PDB entry 7EYA | electron microscopy, 3.77 A resolution | chains R and H of the 4 polymer chains in the assembly

Chain R:
Protein: Spike glycoprotein
Organism: Severe acute respiratory syndrome coronavirus 2
Reference sequence: P0DTC2 (SPIKE_SARS2); aligned to UniProt positions 1-1205 over residues 4-1208 (the alignment contains insertions or deletions, so no single offset holds)
Amino-acid sequence (1285 residues; row label = number of the first residue in the row):
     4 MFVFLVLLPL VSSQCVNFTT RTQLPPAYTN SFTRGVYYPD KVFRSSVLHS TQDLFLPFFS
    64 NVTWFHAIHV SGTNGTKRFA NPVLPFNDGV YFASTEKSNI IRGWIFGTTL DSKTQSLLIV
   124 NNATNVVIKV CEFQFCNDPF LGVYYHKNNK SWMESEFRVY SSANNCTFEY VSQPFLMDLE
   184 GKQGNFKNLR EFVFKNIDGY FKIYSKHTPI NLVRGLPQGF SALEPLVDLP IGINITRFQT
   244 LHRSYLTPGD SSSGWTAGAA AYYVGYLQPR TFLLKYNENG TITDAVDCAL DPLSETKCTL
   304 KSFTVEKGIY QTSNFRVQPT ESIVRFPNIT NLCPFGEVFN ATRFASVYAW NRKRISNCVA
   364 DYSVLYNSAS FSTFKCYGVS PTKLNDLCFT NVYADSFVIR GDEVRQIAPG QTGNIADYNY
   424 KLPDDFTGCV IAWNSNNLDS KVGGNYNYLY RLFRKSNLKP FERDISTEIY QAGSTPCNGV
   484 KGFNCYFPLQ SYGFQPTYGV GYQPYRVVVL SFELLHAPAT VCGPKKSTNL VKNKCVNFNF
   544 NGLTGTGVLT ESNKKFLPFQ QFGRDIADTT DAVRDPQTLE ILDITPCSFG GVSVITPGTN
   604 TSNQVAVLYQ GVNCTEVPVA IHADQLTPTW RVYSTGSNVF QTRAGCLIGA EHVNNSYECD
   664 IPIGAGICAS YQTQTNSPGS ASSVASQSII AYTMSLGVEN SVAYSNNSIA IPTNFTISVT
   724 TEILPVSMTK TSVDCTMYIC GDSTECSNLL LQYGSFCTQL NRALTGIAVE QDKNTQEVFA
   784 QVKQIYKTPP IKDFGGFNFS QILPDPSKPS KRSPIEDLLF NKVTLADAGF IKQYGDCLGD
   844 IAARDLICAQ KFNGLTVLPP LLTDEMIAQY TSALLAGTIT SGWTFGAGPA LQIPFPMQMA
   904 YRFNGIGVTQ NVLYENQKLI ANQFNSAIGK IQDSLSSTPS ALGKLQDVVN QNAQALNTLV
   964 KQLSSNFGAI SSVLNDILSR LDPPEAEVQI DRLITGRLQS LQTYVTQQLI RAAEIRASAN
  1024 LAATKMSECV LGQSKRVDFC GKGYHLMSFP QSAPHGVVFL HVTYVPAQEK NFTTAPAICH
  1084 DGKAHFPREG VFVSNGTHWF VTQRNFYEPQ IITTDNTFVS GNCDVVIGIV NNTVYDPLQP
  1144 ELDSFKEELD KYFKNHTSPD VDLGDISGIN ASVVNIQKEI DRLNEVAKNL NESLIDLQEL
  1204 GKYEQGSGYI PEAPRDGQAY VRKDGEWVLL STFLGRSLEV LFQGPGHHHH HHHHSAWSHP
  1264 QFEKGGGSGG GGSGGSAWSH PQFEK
Unresolved in the structure: 4-333, 517-1288
Differences from the reference sequence: conflict Phe21 (Leu18 in P0DTC2), Ala83 (Asp80 in P0DTC2), Gly218 (Asp215 in P0DTC2), Asn417 (Lys in P0DTC2), Lys484 (Glu in P0DTC2), Tyr501 (Asn in P0DTC2), Gly614 (Asp in P0DTC2), Gly682 (Arg in P0DTC2), Ser683 (Arg in P0DTC2), Ser685 (Arg in P0DTC2), Val701 (Ala in P0DTC2), Pro817 (Phe in P0DTC2), Pro892 (Ala in P0DTC2), Pro899 (Ala in P0DTC2), Pro942 (Ala in P0DTC2), Pro986 (Lys in P0DTC2), Pro987 (Val in P0DTC2); expression tag (1209-1288)
Cystine bridges: Cys336-Cys361, Cys379-Cys432, Cys480-Cys488
UniProt features mapped onto this chain:
  - glycosylation (N-linked (GlcNAc...) asparagine): Asn20 (complex), Asn64 (hybrid), Asn77 (complex), Asn125 (hybrid), Asn152 (complex), Asn168 (complex), Asn237 (high mannose), Asn334 (complex), Asn606 (hybrid)

Chain H:
Protein: Bd-804H
Organism: Homo sapiens
Amino-acid sequence (233 residues; row label = number of the first residue in the row):
     2 VQLVESGGGL VKPGGSLRLS CAASGFTFSN YDMNWVRQAP GKGLEWVSSI SSSSTYTHYA
    62 DSVKGRFTIS RDNAKNSLYL QMNSLRAEDT AVYYCARDRA YRLGELSSLW GDDAFDIWGQ
   122 GTMVTVSSAS TKGPSVFPLA PSSKSTSGGT AALGCLVKDY FPEPVTVSWN SGALTSGVHT
   182 FPAVLQSSGL YSLSSVVTVP SSSLGTQTYI CNVNHKPSNT KVDKKVEPKS CDK
Unresolved in the structure: 127-234
Cystine bridges: Cys22-Cys96

Interface between chain R and chain H:
Residue-residue contacts - 14 pairs, chain R then chain H:
  Thr345(R) with Ser109(H); Leu110(H)
  Arg346(R) with Asp113(H), salt bridge
  Leu441(R) with Arg103(H), hydrogen bond (backbone-side chain); Leu107(H), hydrophobic
  Lys444(R) with Arg100(H); Ala101(H); Tyr102(H); Arg103(H); Asp114(H), salt bridge
  Val445(R) with Ala101(H); Tyr102(H), hydrogen bond (backbone-backbone); Leu104(H), hydrophobic
  Gly447(R) with Arg100(H), hydrogen bond (backbone-side chain)
Also at the interface, not in a pair above, chain R (9 interface residues in all): Asn440, Tyr449, Asn450
Also at the interface, not in a pair above, chain H (11 interface residues in all): Gly105

Summary:
The interface between chain R and chain H involves 9 residues on one side and 11 on the other; the contacts
include 3 hydrogen bonds and 2 salt bridges. Among the polar pairs are Arg346(R)-Asp113(H),
Lys444(R)-Asp114(H) and Leu441(R)-Arg103(H).
Chain R is Spike glycoprotein (Severe acute respiratory syndrome coronavirus 2) and chain H is Bd-804H (Homo
sapiens); the structure, Local CryoEM structure of the SARS-CoV-2 S6PV2 in complex with BD-804 Fab, was
determined by electron microscopy, deposited together with 7EY0 and 7EZV.
